PDB entry 9BOO | X-ray diffraction, 1.50 A resolution | chain A

[Chain A]
Name: 3C-like proteinase nsp5
Source organism: Middle East respiratory syndrome-related coronavirus
Notes: EC 3.4.22.69
UniProt: K9N638 (R1A_MERS1); residues 1-306 here correspond to UniProt positions 3248-3553 (UniProt number = residue number + 3247)
Chain sequence (306 residues; row label = number of the first residue in the row):
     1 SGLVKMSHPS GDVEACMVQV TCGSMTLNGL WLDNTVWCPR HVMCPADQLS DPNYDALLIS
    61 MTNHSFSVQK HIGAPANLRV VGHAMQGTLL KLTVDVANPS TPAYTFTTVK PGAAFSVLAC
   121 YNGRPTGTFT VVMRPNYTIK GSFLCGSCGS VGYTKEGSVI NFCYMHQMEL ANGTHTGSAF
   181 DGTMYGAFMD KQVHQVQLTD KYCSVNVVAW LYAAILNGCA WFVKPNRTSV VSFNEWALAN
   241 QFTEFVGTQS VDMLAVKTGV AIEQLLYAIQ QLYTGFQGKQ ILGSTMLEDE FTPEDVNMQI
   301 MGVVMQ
Unresolved in the structure: 305-306
Covalently attached groups: Ibuzatrelvir, bound form (YDL) linked to Cys-148
Ligand contacts: Ibuzatrelvir, bound form (YDL; N-(methoxycarbonyl)-3-methyl-L-valyl-(4R)-N-{(1Z,2S)-1-imino-3-[(3S)-2-oxopyrrolidin-3-yl]propan-2-yl}-4-(trifluoromethyl)-L-prolinamide): Ser-1, His-41, Leu-49, Tyr-54, Phe-143, Leu-144, Cys-145, Gly-146, Ser-147, His-166, Gln-167, Met-168, Glu-169, Leu-170, His-175, Asp-190, Lys-191, Gln-192, Val-193, His-194, Gln-195
Curated features (UniProtKB/Swiss-Prot):
  - active site (For 3CL-PRO activity): His-41, Cys-148
  - site: Gln-306 (Cleavage)
What the authors report for this chain:
  - self-association interface (contacts with another copy of this molecule); pairs are residue here / residue on that copy: Ser-1/Glu-169 (hydrogen bond), Ser-1/Phe-143 (hydrogen bond)
  - binding site for Ibuzatrelvir, bound form: Leu-49, Met-168, Glu-169, Leu-170
  - self-association interface (contacts with another copy of this molecule); pairs are residue here / residue on that copy: Ser-142/Gln-299 (hydrogen bond) (proposed by the authors, not directly observed)
  - conformationally variable residues (loop rearrangement): Leu-170, Ala-171

[Overview]
Covalently linked Ibuzatrelvir, bound form: at Cys-148. UniProt lists active-site residues His-41 and Cys-148.
The paper reports a binding site for Ibuzatrelvir, bound form at Leu-49, Met-168 and Glu-169 among others;
conformational variability at Leu-170 and Ala-171.
Chain A is 3C-like proteinase nsp5 (Middle East respiratory syndrome-related coronavirus); the structure,
Crystal structure of MERS-CoV Nsp5 in complex with PF-07817883, was determined by X-ray diffraction (same
publication as 9BPF).
